PDB entry 7UIF | electron microscopy, 4.60 A resolution (low resolution: residue-level contacts below are approximate; hydrogen-bond / salt-bridge calls are withheld) | chains j and s of the 33 polymer chains in the assembly

== Chain j ==
Protein: Mediator of RNA polymerase II transcription subunit 10
From: Saccharomyces cerevisiae S288C
Reference sequence: Q06213 (MED10_YEAST); residues 1-157 here = UniProt positions 1-157
Amino-acid sequence (157 residues; each row starts with the number of its first residue):
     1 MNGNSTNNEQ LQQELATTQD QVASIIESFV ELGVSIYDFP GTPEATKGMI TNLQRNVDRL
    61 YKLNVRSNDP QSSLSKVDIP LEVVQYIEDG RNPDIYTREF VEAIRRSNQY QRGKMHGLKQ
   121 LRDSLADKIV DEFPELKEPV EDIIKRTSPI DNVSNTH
Not modelled in the structure: 76-77, 149-157

== Chain s ==
Protein: Mediator of RNA polymerase II transcription subunit 19
From: Saccharomyces cerevisiae S288C
Reference sequence: P25046 (MED19_YEAST); residues 1-220 here = UniProt positions 1-220
Amino-acid sequence (220 residues; each row starts with the number of its first residue):
     1 MASRVDETTV PSYYYYVDPE TTYTYQQPNP LQDLISVYGL DDISRQVART NLDGTKAVKL
    61 RKSYKNQIAD LSGKFSTIPT RENGKGGQIA HILFQNNPDM MIQPPQQGQN MSEQQWREQL
   121 RNRDIALFQP PNFDWDLCSS VLSQFERSYP SEFANQNQGG AQAPFDIDDL AFDLDGTGKS
   181 QSGSNSGNNS KKRKNKSSGS SMATPTHSDS HEDMKRRRLE
Not modelled in the structure: 1-14, 79-131, 149-220

== Interface between chain j and chain s ==
Residue-residue contacts - 49 pairs, chain j then chain s:
  Phe39(j) - Glu146(s)
  Thr46(j) - Ser143(s)
  Thr46(j) - Arg147(s)
  Met49(j) - Glu146(s)
  Ile50(j) - Ser143(s)
  Leu53(j) - Leu142(s)
  Gln54(j) - Asp136(s)
  Val57(j) - Trp135(s)
  Tyr86(j) - Lys62(s)
  Tyr86(j) - Ser63(s)
  Ile87(j) - Ser63(s)
  Ile87(j) - Tyr64(s)
  Glu88(j) - Ile78(s)
  Asp89(j) - Lys62(s)
  Asp89(j) - Ser63(s)
  Gly90(j) - Ser63(s)
  Gly90(j) - Lys65(s)
  Arg91(j) - Arg61(s)
  Arg91(j) - Lys62(s)
  Arg91(j) - Ser63(s)
  Arg91(j) - Tyr64(s)
  Arg91(j) - Lys65(s)
  Arg91(j) - Asn66(s)
  Asn92(j) - Arg61(s)
  Asn92(j) - Lys62(s)
  Asn92(j) - Ser63(s)
  Asn92(j) - Asn66(s)
  Pro93(j) - Arg61(s)
  Pro93(j) - Lys62(s)
  Pro93(j) - Ser63(s)
  Pro93(j) - Gln67(s)
  Asp94(j) - Lys59(s)
  Asp94(j) - Leu60(s)
  Asp94(j) - Arg61(s)
  Ile95(j) - Leu60(s)
  Ile95(j) - Arg61(s)
  Ile95(j) - Lys62(s)
  Arg98(j) - Arg49(s)
  Arg98(j) - Leu60(s)
  Glu102(j) - Arg49(s)
  Arg105(j) - Ile35(s)
  Met115(j) - Leu31(s)
  Lys119(j) - Leu31(s)
  Asp142(j) - Val17(s)
  Arg146(j) - Tyr16(s)
  Arg146(j) - Thr21(s)
  Arg146(j) - Tyr23(s)
  Ser148(j) - Tyr23(s)
  Ser148(j) - Tyr25(s)
Interface residues without a listed pair, chain j (33 interface residues in all): Ile26, Pro43, Tyr96, Glu99, Gln111, Arg112, Pro139, Thr147
Interface residues without a listed pair, chain s (28 interface residues in all): Asp18, Pro30, Leu71, Ser139

== Overview ==
Chain j and chain s form an interface of 33 and 28 residues respectively.
Chain j is Mediator of RNA polymerase II transcription subunit 10 and chain s is Mediator of RNA polymerase II
transcription subunit 19, both from Saccharomyces cerevisiae S288C; the structure, Mediator-PIC Early (Core
B), was determined by electron microscopy, deposited together with 7UI9, 7UIC, 7UIG, 7UIK, 7UIL and 7UIO.
